PDB entry 6IZN | X-ray diffraction, 1.75 A resolution | chains A and C

== Chain A ==
Name: Peroxisome proliferator-activated receptor gamma
Source organism: Homo sapiens
UniProtKB: P37231 (PPARG_HUMAN); residues 206-477 here correspond to UniProt positions 234-505 (UniProt number = residue number + 28)
Amino-acid sequence (283 residues; row label = number of the first residue in the row):
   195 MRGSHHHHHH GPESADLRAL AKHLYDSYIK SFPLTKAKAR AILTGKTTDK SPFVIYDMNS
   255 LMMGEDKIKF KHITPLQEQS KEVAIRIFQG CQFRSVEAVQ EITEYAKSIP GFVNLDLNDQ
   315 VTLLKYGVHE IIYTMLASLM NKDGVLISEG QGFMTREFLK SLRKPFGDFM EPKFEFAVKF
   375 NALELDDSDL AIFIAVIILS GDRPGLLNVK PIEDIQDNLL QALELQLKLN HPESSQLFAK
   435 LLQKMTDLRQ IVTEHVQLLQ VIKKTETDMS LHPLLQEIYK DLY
Not modelled in the structure: 195-206, 270-275
Differences from the reference sequence: expression tag (195-205)
Curated features (UniProtKB/Swiss-Prot):
  - motif: Pro467 to Asp475 (9aaTAD)
  - binding site (rosiglitazone): Gln286 to Ser289, His323, His449, Tyr473
  - cross-link: Lys224 (Glycyl lysine isopeptide (Lys-Gly) (interchain with G-Cter in ubiquitin))

== Chain C ==
Name: Peptide from Peroxisome proliferator-activated receptor gamma coactivator 1-alpha
UniProtKB: Q9UBK2 (PRGC1_HUMAN); residues 1-19 here correspond to UniProt positions 136-154 (UniProt number = residue number + 135)
Amino-acid sequence (19 residues; numbered 1 to 19; the number before each row is that of its first residue):
     1 QEAEEPSLLK KLLLAPANT
Not modelled in the structure: 1-6, 17-19
Curated features (UniProtKB/Swiss-Prot):
  - motif: Leu9 to Leu13 (LXXLL motif)
  - modified residue: Lys11 (N6-acetyllysine)

== Interface between chain A and chain C ==
Residue-residue contacts - 19 pairs, chain A then chain C:
  Gln294(A) - Leu12(C)
  Thr297(A) - Leu13(C)
  Lys301(A) - Leu12(C)  hydrogen bond (side chain-backbone)
  Lys301(A) - Leu13(C)  hydrogen bond (side chain-backbone)
  Lys301(A) - Ala15(C)  hydrogen bond (side chain-backbone)
  Phe306(A) - Leu13(C)  hydrophobic
  Leu311(A) - Lys10(C)
  Leu311(A) - Leu14(C)  hydrophobic
  Asn312(A) - Lys10(C)  hydrogen bond
  Gln314(A) - Leu13(C)
  Val315(A) - Lys10(C)
  Val315(A) - Leu13(C)  hydrophobic
  Leu318(A) - Leu13(C)  hydrophobic
  Pro467(A) - Leu8(C)
  Leu468(A) - Leu8(C)
  Leu468(A) - Leu9(C)  hydrophobic
  Glu471(A) - Ser7(C)  hydrogen bond
  Glu471(A) - Leu8(C)  hydrogen bond (side chain-backbone)
  Glu471(A) - Leu9(C)  hydrogen bond (side chain-backbone)
Other interface residues (no listed pair), chain A (15 interface residues in all): Val293, Lys319, Ile472

== Summary ==
The interface between chain A and chain C involves 15 residues on one side and 8 on the other; the contacts
include 7 hydrogen bonds. Among the polar pairs are Lys301(A)-Leu12(C), Lys301(A)-Leu13(C) and
Lys301(A)-Ala15(C). From UniProt: 7 rosiglitazone-binding residues on chain A.
Here chain A is Peroxisome proliferator-activated receptor gamma (Homo sapiens) and chain C is Peptide from
Peroxisome proliferator-activated receptor gamma coactivator 1-alpha. Entry 6IZN (Crystal structure of the
PPARgamma-LBD complexed with compound 3g) was determined by X-ray diffraction, deposited together with 6IZM.
